Entry 9R22 (electron microscopy, 2.48 A resolution); this record covers chains A and B of the 5 polymer chains in the assembly.

# Chain A (and B)
Name: microbial rhodopsin
Organism: Candidatus Pseudothioglobus sp
Notes: chain B of this document is another copy of the same molecule, construct and numbering; everything in this record applies to it too
Amino-acid sequence (240 residues; each row starts with the number of its first residue):
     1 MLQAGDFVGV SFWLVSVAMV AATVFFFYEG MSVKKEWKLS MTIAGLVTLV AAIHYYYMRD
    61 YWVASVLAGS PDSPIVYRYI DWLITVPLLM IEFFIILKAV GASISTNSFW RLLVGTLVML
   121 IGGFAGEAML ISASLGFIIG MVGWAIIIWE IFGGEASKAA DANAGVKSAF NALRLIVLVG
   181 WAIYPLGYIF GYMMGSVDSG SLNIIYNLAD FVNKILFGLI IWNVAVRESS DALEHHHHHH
Disordered / not traced: 231-240
Glycans and other covalent adducts: retinal (RET) linked to Lys-214
Residues lining bound ligands:
  - eicosane (LFA), molecule 1: Phe-7, Val-10, Ser-11, Leu-14, Ile-204, Leu-208
  - eicosane (LFA), molecule 2: Leu-14, Phe-211, Leu-219, Ile-220, Asn-223
  - eicosane (LFA), molecule 3: Ala-18, Ala-21, Ala-22, Phe-25, Ile-215, Leu-219, Trp-222, Asn-223
  - eicosane (LFA), molecule 4: Leu-39, Ile-43, Leu-46, Ile-84, Leu-88, Ile-91, Phe-94, Ile-95, Thr-106, Phe-109
  - eicosane (LFA), molecule 5: Leu-83, Ile-84, Pro-87, Leu-88, Phe-109, Trp-110, Leu-113, Leu-117
  - eicosane (LFA), molecule 6: Leu-83, Ile-121, Phe-124, Ala-125, Leu-130, Ile-131
  - eicosane (LFA), molecule 7: Ser-201, Ile-204, Ile-205, Leu-208, Ala-209
  - retinal (RET): Tyr-79, Trp-82, Thr-85, Val-86, Leu-89, Met-119, Leu-120, Gly-123, Phe-137, Gly-140, Met-141, Trp-144, Trp-181, Tyr-184, Pro-185, Tyr-188, Asp-210, Asn-213
What the authors report for this chain:
  - binding site for retinal: Lys-214
  - contacts within the chain: His-54/Arg-59 (water-mediated contact)

# Interface between chain A and chain B
Contacting residue pairs - 39 pairs, chain A then chain B:
  Met-1(A) / Tyr-57(B)
  Met-1(A) / Asp-60(B)
  Met-1(A) / Tyr-61(B)  hydrophobic
  Leu-2(A) / Tyr-57(B)  hydrogen bond (backbone-side chain)
  Leu-2(A) / Tyr-61(B)
  Leu-2(A) / Tyr-77(B)  hydrogen bond (backbone-side chain)
  Gln-3(A) / Tyr-77(B)  hydrogen bond (backbone-side chain)
  Ala-4(A) / Tyr-77(B)
  Phe-7(A) / Phe-124(B)  hydrophobic
  Phe-7(A) / Ala-128(B)
  Phe-7(A) / Leu-130(B)  hydrophobic
  Trp-13(A) / Tyr-57(B)  hydrophobic
  Trp-13(A) / Ile-80(B)  hydrophobic
  Leu-14(A) / Ile-80(B)
  Leu-14(A) / Ile-84(B)  hydrophobic
  Val-17(A) / Val-50(B)  hydrophobic
  Val-17(A) / Ile-53(B)  hydrophobic
  Val-17(A) / Ile-84(B)  hydrophobic
  Ala-18(A) / Ile-84(B)
  Val-20(A) / Ile-53(B)  hydrophobic
  Ala-21(A) / Leu-46(B)
  Ala-21(A) / Val-50(B)  hydrophobic
  Val-24(A) / Phe-27(B)  hydrophobic
  Val-24(A) / Leu-46(B)  hydrophobic
  Val-24(A) / Leu-49(B)  hydrophobic
  Phe-25(A) / Leu-39(B)  hydrophobic
  Phe-25(A) / Thr-42(B)
  Phe-25(A) / Leu-46(B)  hydrophobic
  Tyr-28(A) / Phe-27(B)  hydrogen bond (side chain-backbone)
  Tyr-28(A) / Gly-30(B)
  Tyr-28(A) / Met-31(B)  hydrogen bond (side chain-backbone)
  Tyr-28(A) / Lys-38(B)  hydrogen bond (backbone-side chain)
  Tyr-28(A) / Thr-42(B)
  Glu-29(A) / Lys-38(B)  salt bridge
  Glu-29(A) / Leu-39(B)
  Glu-29(A) / Thr-42(B)  hydrogen bond
  Ser-32(A) / Lys-38(B)  hydrogen bond
  Tyr-56(A) / Ile-53(B)
  Trp-222(A) / Leu-39(B)  hydrophobic
Other interface residues (no listed pair), chain A (21 interface residues in all): Val-10, Met-31, Arg-59
Other interface residues (no listed pair), chain B (23 interface residues in all): Phe-26, Ile-43, Ala-64, Leu-83

# Summary
21 residues of chain A face 23 of chain B across their interface; the contacts include 8 hydrogen bonds and 1
salt bridge. Polar pairs include Glu-29(A)/Lys-38(B), Leu-2(A)/Tyr-57(B) and Leu-2(A)/Tyr-77(B). Bound to
chain A: 7 copies of eicosane. The paper reports a binding site for retinal at Lys-214(A); contacts within the
chain involving His-54(A) and Arg-59(A).
Both chains are microbial rhodopsin (Candidatus Pseudothioglobus sp). Entry 9R22 (Cryo-EM structure of the
light-driven proton pump PsPR in detergent micelle) was determined by electron microscopy, deposited together
with 9R21 and 9R23.
